PDB entry 9QR3 | X-ray diffraction, 1.34 A resolution | chains A and B of the 6 polymer chains in the assembly

# Chain A
Protein: Alpha subunit of the Methyl-coenzyme M reductase from ANME-2c
From: Candidatus Methanogasteraceae archaeon
Notes: EC 2.8.4.1
Amino-acid sequence (561 residues; each row starts with the number of its first residue):
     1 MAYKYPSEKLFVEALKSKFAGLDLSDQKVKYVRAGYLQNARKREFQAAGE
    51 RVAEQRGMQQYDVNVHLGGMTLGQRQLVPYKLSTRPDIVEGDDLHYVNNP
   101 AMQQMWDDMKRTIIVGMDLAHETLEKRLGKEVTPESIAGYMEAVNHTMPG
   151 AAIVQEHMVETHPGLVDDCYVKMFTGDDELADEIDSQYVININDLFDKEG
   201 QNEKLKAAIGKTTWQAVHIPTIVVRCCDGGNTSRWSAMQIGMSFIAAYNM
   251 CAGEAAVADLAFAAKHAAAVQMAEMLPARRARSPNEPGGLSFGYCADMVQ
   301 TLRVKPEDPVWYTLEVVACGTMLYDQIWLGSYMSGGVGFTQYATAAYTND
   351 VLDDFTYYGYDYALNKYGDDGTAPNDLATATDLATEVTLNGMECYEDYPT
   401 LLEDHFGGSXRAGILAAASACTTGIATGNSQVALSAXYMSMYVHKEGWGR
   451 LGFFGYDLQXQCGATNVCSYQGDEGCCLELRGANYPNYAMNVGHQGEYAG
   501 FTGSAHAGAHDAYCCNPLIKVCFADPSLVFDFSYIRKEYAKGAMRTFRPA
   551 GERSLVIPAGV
Disordered / not traced: 1
Modified positions: H266 (N1-methylated histidine; MHS); R280 (5-methyl-arginine; AGM); MGN (2-methyl-glutamine) at position 410, TRX (6-hydroxytryptophan) at position 437, DYA (didehydroaspartate) at position 460; G455 (thioglycin; GL3); C462 (S-methylcysteine; SMC)
Metal / ion sites: factor 430 Ni: Q155 (together with 1-thioethanesulfonic acid); K+: V224, R225, C227 (shared with 3 residues of chain D); Na+: S554 (shared with 1 residue of chain G)
Residues lining bound ligands:
  - 1-thioethanesulfonic acid (COM): Y342, F453, F454
  - factor 430 (F43), molecule 1: A151, A152, I153, V154, Q155, M158, V159, M238, Q239, M242, I245, A252, G253
  - factor 430 (F43), molecule 2: G335, G336, V337, G338, F339, T340, Q341, Y342, F406, G407, MGN_410, G452, F453
  - Coenzyme B (TP7), molecule 1: R234, K265, H266
  - Coenzyme B (TP7), molecule 2: R279, R280, L329, M333, S334, F339, F453, A489, M490, N491, V492

# Chain B
Protein: Beta subunit of the Methyl-coenzyme M reductase from ANME-2c
From: Candidatus Methanogasteraceae archaeon
Notes: EC 2.8.4.1
Amino-acid sequence (434 residues; each row starts with the number of its first residue):
     1 MADTIDLYDDRGKKLKGDVDLQAVSPLKNSAILSMVNTVKRTVAVNLAGI
    51 EKACKNASYGGQSRNIPGREVDIDPTAKADKIAARVKELIQVEKGDDTEV
   101 TVLGGGKFLRVAAPTRRIEAGAEYVAGMTCTAAALTEALREEYNLGLYDT
   151 PYVKNAVWGTYPQTMDMKGGNVLSVLSIPQNDEGLGFALRNIMANHLAML
   201 SQRNAMNCAAISSILEHCGVFEMGQAIGLFERYQLLALAYQGLNANNMVY
   251 EMTKNNGKTGTIGTVVQETVGRALDDGVISVDKTMPSGYKVYKANDVCMW
   301 NAYCAAGTMAATMVNCGALRGAQAVSSTLLYFNDMIEKETSLPGCDWGRV
   351 EGTAVGFSFFSHSIYGGGGPGVFNGNHVVTRHSTGMAIPCVAVAVALDAG
   401 TQMFSPESTSAIVLDTFQDVPIMMNPLKEVAAAV
Disordered / not traced: 1
Residues lining bound ligands:
  - 1-thioethanesulfonic acid (COM): F359, S363, Y365
  - factor 430 (F43): S363, I364, Y365
  - Coenzyme B (TP7): F359, F360, Y365, G366, G367, H377, V378, V379

# How chain A and chain B interact
Contacting residue pairs (52):
  A278(A) with Q180(B); N181(B)
  R279(A) with H377(B), hydrogen bond; V378(B)
  R280(A) with E183(B); V378(B)
  F339(A) with Y365(B), hydrophobic
  K445(A) with D334(B), salt bridge; E351(B), salt bridge
  E446(A) with K338(B), salt bridge
  F453(A) with F359(B), hydrophobic
  F454(A) with V355(B); S358(B); F359(B); H362(B)
  G455(A) with V355(B); F359(B)
  D457(A) with V355(B)
  L458(A) with G352(B); V355(B); G356(B); V379(B); H382(B)
  Q461(A) with G348(B); E351(B); G352(B)
  C462(A) with G348(B); R349(B); G352(B); H382(B)
  T465(A) with W347(B); R349(B)
  N466(A) with R349(B), hydrogen bond
  Y470(A) with F230(B)
  Q471(A) with Q225(B); F230(B)
  G472(A) with Q225(B), hydrogen bond (backbone-side chain)
  D473(A) with F187(B); M223(B); Q225(B), hydrogen bond (backbone-side chain); R381(B), salt bridge
  E474(A) with Q225(B); R349(B), salt bridge
  P486(A) with R381(B); H382(B)
  N487(A) with H382(B), hydrogen bond
  A489(A) with V378(B), hydrophobic
  M490(A) with F360(B), hydrophobic; V378(B); V379(B), hydrophobic; H382(B)
  N491(A) with F359(B)
Other interface residues (no listed pair), chain A (28 interface residues in all): P277, S334, Y456
Other interface residues (no listed pair), chain B (31 interface residues in all): D182, G224, D346, T353, T384

# In short
28 residues of chain A face 31 of chain B across their interface, with 5 hydrogen bonds and 5 salt bridges.
Polar contacts include K445(A)-D334(B), K445(A)-E351(B) and E446(A)-K338(B).
Chain A is Alpha subunit of the Methyl-coenzyme M reductase from ANME-2c and chain B is Beta subunit of the
Methyl-coenzyme M reductase from ANME-2c, both from Candidatus Methanogasteraceae archaeon; the structure,
Methyl-coenzyme M reductase of an ANME-2c from a microbial enrichment, was determined by X-ray diffraction
together with 9QQT, 9QM5 and 9QR1 from the same study.
